7OUR - chains A and B of the 6 polymer chains in the assembly; structure by X-ray diffraction, 1.95 A resolution.

[Chain A (and B)]
Molecule: wilavidin
Organism: Gammaproteobacteria bacterium
Notes: chain B of this document is another copy of the same molecule, construct and numbering; everything in this record applies to it too
UniProt: A0A3A4VWA2 (A0A3A4VWA2_9GAMM); residues 1-129 here correspond to UniProt positions 22-150 (UniProt number = residue number + 21)
Amino-acid sequence (130 residues; row label = number of the first residue in the row; numbering starts at 0):
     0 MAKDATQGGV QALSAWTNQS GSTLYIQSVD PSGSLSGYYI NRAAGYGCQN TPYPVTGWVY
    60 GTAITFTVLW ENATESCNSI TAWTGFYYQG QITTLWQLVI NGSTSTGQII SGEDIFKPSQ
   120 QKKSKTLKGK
Not modelled in the structure: 0-8, 127-129 (chain B: 0-7, 128-129)
Disulfides: Cys47-Cys76
Differences from the reference sequence: initiating methionine (0)

[Interface between chain A and chain B]
Contacting residue pairs (82; chain A residue first):
  Ser31(A) - Leu68(B)
  Pro53(A) - Trp57(B)
  Thr55(A) - Thr55(B)  hydrogen bond
  Thr55(A) - Gly56(B)
  Thr55(A) - Trp57(B)
  Gly56(A) - Thr55(B)
  Trp57(A) - Pro53(B)  hydrophobic
  Trp57(A) - Val54(B)
  Trp57(A) - Thr55(B)
  Trp57(A) - Thr66(B)  hydrogen bond (side chain-backbone)
  Trp57(A) - Val67(B)
  Trp57(A) - Leu68(B)
  Trp57(A) - Ile79(B)
  Val58(A) - Leu68(B)
  Tyr59(A) - Leu68(B)  hydrophobic
  Tyr59(A) - Trp69(B)
  Tyr59(A) - Glu70(B)
  Tyr59(A) - Ser75(B)  hydrogen bond
  Tyr59(A) - Asn77(B)  hydrogen bond (side chain-backbone)
  Tyr59(A) - Ser78(B)
  Tyr59(A) - Ile79(B)
  Tyr59(A) - Asn100(B)
  Gly60(A) - Asn100(B)
  Thr61(A) - Asn100(B)  hydrogen bond (backbone-side chain)
  Thr61(A) - Gly101(B)  hydrogen bond (side chain-backbone)
  Ala62(A) - Ile79(B)
  Ala62(A) - Val98(B)  hydrophobic
  Ala62(A) - Asn100(B)
  Ile63(A) - Ile79(B)
  Thr64(A) - Thr66(B)  hydrogen bond
  Thr64(A) - Ile79(B)
  Thr64(A) - Ala81(B)
  Thr66(A) - Trp57(B)  hydrogen bond (backbone-side chain)
  Thr66(A) - Thr64(B)  hydrogen bond
  Val67(A) - Trp57(B)
  Leu68(A) - Ser31(B)
  Leu68(A) - Trp57(B)
  Leu68(A) - Val58(B)
  Leu68(A) - Tyr59(B)  hydrophobic
  Trp69(A) - Tyr59(B)
  Glu70(A) - Tyr59(B)
  Ser75(A) - Tyr59(B)  hydrogen bond
  Asn77(A) - Tyr59(B)  hydrogen bond (backbone-side chain)
  Ser78(A) - Tyr59(B)
  Ile79(A) - Trp57(B)
  Ile79(A) - Tyr59(B)
  Ile79(A) - Ala62(B)
  Ile79(A) - Ile63(B)
  Ile79(A) - Thr64(B)
  Ala81(A) - Thr64(B)
  Ala81(A) - Thr83(B)
  Thr83(A) - Ala81(B)
  Thr83(A) - Gln96(B)
  Thr83(A) - Val98(B)
  Thr83(A) - Ile108(B)
  Gly84(A) - Val98(B)
  Phe85(A) - Ser102(B)
  Phe85(A) - Thr103(B)
  Phe85(A) - Ser104(B)
  Phe85(A) - Thr105(B)
  Tyr87(A) - Thr103(B)
  Thr92(A) - Thr105(B)
  Leu94(A) - Gln96(B)
  Gln96(A) - Thr83(B)
  Gln96(A) - Leu94(B)
  Gln96(A) - Gln96(B)
  Val98(A) - Ala62(B)  hydrophobic
  Val98(A) - Thr83(B)
  Val98(A) - Gly84(B)
  Asn100(A) - Tyr59(B)
  Asn100(A) - Gly60(B)
  Asn100(A) - Thr61(B)  hydrogen bond (side chain-backbone)
  Asn100(A) - Ala62(B)
  Gly101(A) - Thr61(B)  hydrogen bond (backbone-side chain)
  Ser102(A) - Phe85(B)
  Thr103(A) - Phe85(B)
  Thr103(A) - Tyr87(B)
  Ser104(A) - Phe85(B)
  Thr105(A) - Phe85(B)
  Thr105(A) - Thr92(B)
  Thr105(A) - Glu112(B)
  Ile108(A) - Phe85(B)  hydrophobic
Other interface residues (no listed pair), chain A (44 interface residues in all): Val54, Cys76, Tyr86, Trp95, Leu97, Ile99, Glu112
Other interface residues (no listed pair), chain B (45 interface residues in all): Cys76, Thr80, Tyr86, Trp95, Leu97, Ile99

[Summary]
Chain A and chain B form an interface of 44 and 45 residues respectively; the contacts include 13 hydrogen
bonds. Polar contacts include Thr55(A)-Thr55(B), Trp57(A)-Thr66(B) and Tyr59(A)-Ser75(B).
Both chains are wilavidin (Gammaproteobacteria bacterium). Entry 7OUR (Wilavidin apo form (P1 form)) was
determined by X-ray diffraction (same publication as 7OUQ, 7P8Y and 7P8Z).
